PDB entry 8EFT | electron microscopy, 9.68 A resolution (very low resolution: no residue pairs are listed; an interface is given only as per-side residue counts) | chains K and G of the 18 polymer chains in the assembly

== Chain K (and G) ==
Molecule: Dynamin-like 120 kDa protein, form S1
From: Homo sapiens
Notes: chain G of this document is another copy of the same molecule, construct and numbering; everything in this record applies to it too
UniProt: O60313 (OPA1_HUMAN); numbering as in UniProt (aligned over 195-960)
Sequence (766 residues; each row starts with the number of its first residue):
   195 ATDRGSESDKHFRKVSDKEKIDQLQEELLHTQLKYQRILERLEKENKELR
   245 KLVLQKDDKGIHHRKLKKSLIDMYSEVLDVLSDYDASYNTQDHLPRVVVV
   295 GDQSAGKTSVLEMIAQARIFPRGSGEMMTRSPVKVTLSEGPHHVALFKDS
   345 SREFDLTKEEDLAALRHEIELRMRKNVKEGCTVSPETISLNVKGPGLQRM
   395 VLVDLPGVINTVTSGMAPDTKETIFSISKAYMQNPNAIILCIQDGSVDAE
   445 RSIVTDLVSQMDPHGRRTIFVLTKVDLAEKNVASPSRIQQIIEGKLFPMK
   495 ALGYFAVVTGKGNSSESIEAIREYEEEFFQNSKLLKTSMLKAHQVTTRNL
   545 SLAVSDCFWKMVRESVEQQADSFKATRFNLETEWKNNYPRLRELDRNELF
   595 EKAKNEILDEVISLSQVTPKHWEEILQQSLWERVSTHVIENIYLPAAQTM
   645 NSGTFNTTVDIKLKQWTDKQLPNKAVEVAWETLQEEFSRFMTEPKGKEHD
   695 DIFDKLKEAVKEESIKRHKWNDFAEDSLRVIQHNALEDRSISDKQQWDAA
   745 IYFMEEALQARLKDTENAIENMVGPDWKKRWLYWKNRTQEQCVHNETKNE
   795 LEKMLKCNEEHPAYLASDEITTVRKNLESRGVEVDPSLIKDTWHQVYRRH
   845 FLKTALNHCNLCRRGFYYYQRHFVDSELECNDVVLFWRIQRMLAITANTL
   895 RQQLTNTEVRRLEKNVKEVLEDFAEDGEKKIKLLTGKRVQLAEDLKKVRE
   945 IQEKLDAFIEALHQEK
Curated features (UniProtKB/Swiss-Prot):
  - region: Gly295 to Thr302 (G1 motif), Met321 to Arg324 (G2 motif), Asp398 to Gly401 (G3 motif), Thr467 to Asp470 (G4 motif), Val501 to Gly504 (G5 motif)
  - binding site (GTP): Ser298, Gly300, Lys301, Thr302, Ser303, Gly317, Lys468, Asp470, Thr503, Gly506, Asn507
  - binding site (Mg(2+)): Thr302, Thr323, Asp398
  - modified residue: Lys228 (N6-acetyllysine)
  - natural variant: Glu270 (E270K: In OPA1), Leu272 (L272P: In OPA1), Asp273 (D273A: In OPA1), Arg290 (R290Q: In OPA1; R290W: In OPA1), Val293 to Val294 (deletion: In OPA1), Gly300 (G300E: In OPA1), Gln310 (Q310R: In OPA1), Arg324 to Pro326 (deletion: In OPA1), Thr330 (T330S: In OPA1), Ala357 (A357T: In DOA+ and OPA1), Val377 (V377I: In OPA1), Ile382 (I382M: In OPA1 and BEHRS), 41 further natural variant entries in UniProt
  - mutagenesis: Glu213 (E213A: In interface mutant 9; strongly decreased ability to mediate mitochondrial fusion; when associated with A-217, A-557 and A-565), Gln217 (Q217A: In interface mutant 9; strongly decreased ability to mediate mitochondrial fusion; when associated with A-213, A-557 and A-565), Arg235 (R235A: In interface mutant 8; strongly decreased ability to mediate mitochondrial fusion), Leu243 (L243A: In mutant control 1; does not affect ability to mediate mitochondrial fusion), Leu248 (L248A: In mutant control 2; does not affect ability to mediate mitochondrial fusion), Gln297 (Q297E: Abolished GTPase activity without affecting the ability to bind membranes), Ser298 (S298A: Abolished GTPase activity without affecting the ability to bind membranes), Lys301 (K301A: Abolished GTPase activity), Thr302 (T302A: Abolished GTPase activity; T302N: Abolished GTPase activity without affecting the ability to bind membranes), Arg316 (R316A: Strongly decreased GTPase activity), Glu320 (E320A: Decreased GTPase activity), Met321 (M321A: Strongly decreased GTPase activity), 39 further mutagenesis entries in UniProt
Disulfide bonds: Cys856-Cys874

== Chain K / chain G interface ==
At this resolution (10 A) residue pairs are not listed: 8 residues of chain K and 8 of chain G lie at the interface.

== In short ==
The chain K/chain G interface involves 8 residues from each chain. Curated annotation (UniProt) lists 11
GTP-binding residues, 3 Mg2+-binding residues and 67 mutagenesis sites on chain K.
Chain K and chain G are both Dynamin-like 120 kDa protein, form S1 (Homo sapiens); the structure, CryoEM of
the soluble OPA1 interfaces from the apo helical assembly on a lipid membrane, was determined by electron
microscopy together with 8EEW, 8EF7, 8EFF, 8EFR and 8EFS from the same study.
